1T8E - chains D and A of the 4 polymer chains in the assembly; structure by X-ray diffraction, 2.54 A resolution.

== Chain D ==
Molecule: 26-nt DNA strand
Sequence (26 nucleotides; row label = number of the first residue in the row):
  2001 ATGGATGGCA CTGGCCGTCG TTTTCG
Not modelled in the structure: 2001

== Chain A ==
Protein: DNA polymerase
Organism: Enterobacteria phage T7
Notes: EC 2.7.7.7
UniProtKB: P00581 (DPOL_BPT7); numbering as in UniProt; present here: 1-117, 124-704
Chain sequence (698 residues; numbered 1 to 704; 6 numbers in that range are skipped by the numbering (no residue carries them; nothing is unmodelled there); the number before each row is that of its first residue):
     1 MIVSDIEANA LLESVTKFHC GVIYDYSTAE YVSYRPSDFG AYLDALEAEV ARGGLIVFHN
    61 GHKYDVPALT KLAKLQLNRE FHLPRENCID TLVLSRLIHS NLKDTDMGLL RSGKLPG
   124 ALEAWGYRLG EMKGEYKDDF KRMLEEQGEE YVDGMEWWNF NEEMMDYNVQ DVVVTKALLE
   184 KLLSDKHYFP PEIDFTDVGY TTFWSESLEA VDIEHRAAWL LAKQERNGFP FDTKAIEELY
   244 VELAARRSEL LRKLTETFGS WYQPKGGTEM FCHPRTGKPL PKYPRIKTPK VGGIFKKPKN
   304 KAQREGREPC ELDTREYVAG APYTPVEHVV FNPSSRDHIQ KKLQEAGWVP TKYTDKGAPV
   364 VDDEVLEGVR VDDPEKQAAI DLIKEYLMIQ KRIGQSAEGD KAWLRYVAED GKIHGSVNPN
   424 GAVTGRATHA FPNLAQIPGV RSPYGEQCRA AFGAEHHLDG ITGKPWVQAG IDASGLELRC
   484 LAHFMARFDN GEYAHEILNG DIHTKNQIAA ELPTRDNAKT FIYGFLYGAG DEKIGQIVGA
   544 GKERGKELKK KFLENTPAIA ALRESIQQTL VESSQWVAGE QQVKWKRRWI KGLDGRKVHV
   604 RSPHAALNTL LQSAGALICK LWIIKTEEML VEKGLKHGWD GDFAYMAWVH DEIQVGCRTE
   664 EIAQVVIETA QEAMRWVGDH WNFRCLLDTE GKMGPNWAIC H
Metal / ion sites: Mg2+ site 1 near Asp5 (its only coordinating residue here); Mg2+ site 2: Asp475, Ala476, Asp654 (together with 2',3'-dideoxycytidine 5'-triphosphate); Mg2+ site 3: Asp475, Asp654 (together with 2',3'-dideoxycytidine 5'-triphosphate)
Residues lining bound ligands: 2',3'-dideoxycytidine 5'-triphosphate (DCT): Arg429, Asp475, Ala476, Ser477, Gly478, Leu479, Glu480, His506, Arg518, Lys522, Thr523, Tyr526, Asp654
Curated features (UniProtKB/Swiss-Prot):
  - binding site (Mg(2+)): Asp5, Glu7, Asp174, Asp475, Ala476, Asp654
  - binding site (substrate): His506, Arg518, Lys522, Tyr526
What the authors report for this chain:
  - conformationally variable residues (order/disorder transition): Val294 to Tyr320, Ser576 to Trp588

== How chain D and chain A interact ==
Pairs across the interface - 58 pairs, chain D then chain A:
  DT2002(D) with Trp579(A), stacking on the base; Gln584(A), phosphate contact
  DG2003(D) with Gly531(A), phosphate contact; Gln584(A), base contact; Ser605(A), hydrogen bond to the base; His607(A), stacking on the base
  DG2004(D) with Thr523(A), base contact; Tyr526(A), base contact; Gly527(A), base contact; Tyr530(A), base contact; Gly531(A), sugar contact; Ala532(A), hydrogen bond to the sugar; Gly533(A), hydrogen bond to the phosphate; Lys536(A), phosphate contact; His607(A), phosphate contact; Asn611(A), base contact
  DA2005(D) with His607(A), salt bridge to the phosphate; Asn611(A), sugar contact; Gln615(A), base contact
  DT2006(D) with Ala425(A), phosphate contact; Val426(A), phosphate contact; Arg429(A), hydrogen bond to the base; Arg604(A), salt bridge to the phosphate; Gln615(A), hydrogen bond to the sugar
  DG2007(D) with Ala425(A), phosphate contact; Val426(A), hydrogen bond to the phosphate; Thr431(A), phosphate contact; Gln439(A), base contact; Arg604(A), salt bridge to the phosphate
  DG2008(D) with His432(A), sugar contact; Ala433(A), phosphate contact; Asn436(A), hydrogen bond to the sugar; Gln439(A), hydrogen bond to the base
  DC2009(D) with Lys404(A), salt bridge to the phosphate; Ala433(A), phosphate contact; Phe434(A), hydrogen bond to the phosphate; Pro435(A), phosphate contact; Asn436(A), phosphate contact; Gln439(A), sugar contact
  DA2010(D) with Gly397(A), phosphate contact; Gly402(A), phosphate contact; Asp403(A), hydrogen bond to the phosphate; Lys404(A), hydrogen bond to the phosphate
  DC2011(D) with Ser337(A), phosphate contact; Gln393(A), hydrogen bond to the phosphate; Gly397(A), phosphate contact
  DT2012(D) with Asn335(A), hydrogen bond to the phosphate; Ser337(A), sugar contact; Ser338(A), hydrogen bond to the phosphate
  DG2013(D) with Ser338(A), hydrogen bond to the phosphate; Asp340(A), phosphate contact; His341(A), salt bridge to the phosphate
  DT2024(D) with Lys299(A), salt bridge to the phosphate; Asp316(A), sugar contact; Thr317(A), phosphate contact; Arg318(A), phosphate contact
  DC2025(D) with Lys299(A), phosphate contact; Lys300(A), hydrogen bond to the phosphate
Interface residues without a listed pair, chain A (47 interface residues in all): Lys103, Ala405, Gly424, Thr427, Ile540, Val580, Ala608

== Overview ==
14 residues of chain D and 47 residues of chain A are in contact, with 16 hydrogen bonds, 6 salt bridges and 2
aromatic stacking contacts. Polar pairs include DG2003(D)-Ser605(A), DT2006(D)-Arg429(A) and
DG2008(D)-Gln439(A). Bound to chain A: 2',3'-dideoxycytidine 5'-triphosphate. From the paper: conformational
variability at Val294(A) and Ser576(A).
Chain D is a 26-nt DNA strand and chain A is DNA polymerase (Enterobacteria phage T7); the structure, T7 DNA
Polymerase Ternary Complex with dCTP at the Insertion Site, was determined by X-ray diffraction together with
1TK0, 1TK5, 1TK8 and 1TKD from the same study.
